1MT9 - chains B and P of the 3 polymer chains in the assembly; structure by X-ray diffraction, 2.00 A resolution.

[Chain B]
Protein: Protease retropepsin
Organism: Human immunodeficiency virus 1
Notes: EC 3.4.23.16
UniProt: P03369 (POL_HV1A2); residues 1-99 here correspond to UniProt positions 57-155 (UniProt number = residue number + 56)
Amino-acid sequence (99 residues; row label = number of the first residue in the row):
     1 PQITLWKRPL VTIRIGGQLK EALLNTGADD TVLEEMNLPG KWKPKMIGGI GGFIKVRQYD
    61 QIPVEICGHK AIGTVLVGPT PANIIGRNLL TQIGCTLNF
Sequence notes: engineered mutation Lys-7 (Gln63 in P03369), Asn-25 (Asp81 in P03369), Ala-82 (Val138 in P03369)
From the paper describing this entry:
  - binding site for p1-p6 Gag substrate decapeptide (chain P): Val-32, Ile-47, Ala-82
  - mutagenesis - V82A: decreased catalytic activity (citing earlier work)

[Chain P]
Protein: p1-p6 Gag substrate decapeptide
Amino-acid sequence (10 residues; row label = number of the first residue in the row):
     1 RPGNFLQSRP

[Chain B / chain P interface]
Pairs across the interface - 26 pairs, chain B then chain P:
  Arg-8(B) / Pro-2(P)  hydrogen bond (side chain-backbone)
  Arg-8(B) / Gly-3(P)
  Leu-23(B) / Phe-5(P)  hydrophobic
  Asn-25(B) / Phe-5(P)  hydrogen bond (side chain-backbone)
  Gly-27(B) / Leu-6(P)
  Gly-27(B) / Gln-7(P)  hydrogen bond (backbone-backbone)
  Ala-28(B) / Gln-7(P)
  Asp-29(B) / Gln-7(P)  hydrogen bond (backbone-backbone)
  Asp-29(B) / Ser-8(P)
  Asp-29(B) / Arg-9(P)
  Asp-30(B) / Gln-7(P)
  Asp-30(B) / Arg-9(P)  salt bridge
  Met-46(B) / Pro-10(P)
  Ile-47(B) / Gln-7(P)
  Ile-47(B) / Ser-8(P)
  Gly-48(B) / Gln-7(P)
  Gly-48(B) / Ser-8(P)  hydrogen bond (backbone-backbone)
  Gly-49(B) / Leu-6(P)
  Ile-50(B) / Asn-4(P)
  Phe-53(B) / Pro-10(P)  hydrophobic
  Gln-58(B) / Arg-9(P)  hydrogen bond
  Thr-74(B) / Arg-9(P)
  Leu-76(B) / Arg-9(P)
  Pro-81(B) / Pro-2(P)  hydrophobic
  Pro-81(B) / Phe-5(P)  hydrophobic
  Ala-82(B) / Phe-5(P)  hydrophobic
Interface residues without a listed pair, chain B (20 interface residues in all): Val-32, Ile-84

[Summary]
20 residues of chain B face 9 of chain P across their interface; the contacts include 6 hydrogen bonds and 1
salt bridge. Among the polar pairs are Asp-30(B)/Arg-9(P), Arg-8(B)/Pro-2(P) and Asn-25(B)/Phe-5(P). The paper
reports a binding site for p1-p6 Gag substrate decapeptide (chain P) at Val-32(B), Ile-47(B) and Ala-82(B);
V82A of chain B reduces catalytic activity.
Here chain B is Protease retropepsin (Human immunodeficiency virus 1) and chain P is p1-p6 Gag substrate
decapeptide. Entry 1MT9 (Viability of a drug-resistant HIV-1 protease mutant: structural insights for better
antiviral therapy) was determined by X-ray diffraction, deposited together with 1MT7, 1MT8, 1MTB and 1N49.
